1NJI - chains A and D of the 30 polymer chains in the assembly; structure by X-ray diffraction, 3.00 A resolution.

# Chain A
Molecule: 23S ribosomal RNA
From: Haloarcula marismortui
Sequence (2922 nucleotides; row label = number of the first residue in the row):
     2 UUGGCUACUAUGCCAGCUGGUGGAUUGCUCGGCUCAGGCGCUGAUGAAGG
    52 ACGUGCCAAGCUGCGAUAAGCCAUGGGGAGCCGCACGGAGGCGAAGAACC
   102 AUGGAUUUCCGAAUGAGAAUCUCUCUAACAAUUGCUUCGCGCAAUGAGGA
   152 ACCCCGAGAACUGAAACAUCUCAGUAUCGGGAGGAACAGAAAACGCAAUG
   202 UGAUGUCGUUAGUAACCGCGAGUGAACGCGAUACAGCCCAAACCGAAGCC
   252 CUCACGGGCAAUGUGGUGUCAGGGCUACCUCUCAUCAGCCGACCGUCUCG
   302 ACGAAGUCUCUUGGAACAGAGCGUGAUACAGGGUGACAACCCCGUACUCG
   352 AGACCAGUACGACGUGCGGUAGUGCCAGAGUAGCGGGGGUUGGAUAUCCC
   402 UCGCGAAUAACGCAGGCAUCGACUGCGAAGGCUAAACACAACCUGAGACC
   452 GAUAGUGAACAAGUAGUGUGAACGAACGCUGCAAAGUACCCUCAGAAGGG
   502 AGGCGAAAUAGAGCAUGAAAUCAGUUGGCGAUCGAGCGACAGGGCAUACA
   552 AGGUCCCUCGACGAAUGACCGACGCGCGAGCGUCCAGUAAGACUCACGGG
   602 AAGCCGAUGUUCUGUCGUACGUUUUGAAAAACGAGCCAGGGAGUGUGUCU
   652 GCAUGGCAAGUCUAACCGGAGUAUCCGGGGAGGCACAGGGAAACCGACAU
   702 GGCCGCAGGGCUUUGCCCGAGGGCCGCCGUCUUCAAGGGCGGGGAGCCAU
   752 GUGGACACGACCCGAAUCCGGACGAUCUACGCAUGGACAAGAUGAAGCGU
   802 GCCGAAAGGCACGUGGAAGUCUGUUAGAGUUGGUGUCCUACAAUACCCUC
   852 UCGUGAUCUAUGUGUAGGGGUGAAAGGCCCAUCGAGUCCGGCAACAGCUG
   902 GUUCCAAUCGAAACAUGUCGAAGCAUGACCUCCGCCGAGGUAGUCUGUGA
   952 GGUAGAGCGACCGAUUGGUGUGUCCGCCUCCGAGAGGAGUCGGCACACCU
  1002 GUCAAACUCCAAACUUACAGACGCCGUUUGACGCGGGGAUUCCGGUGCGC
  1052 GGGGUAAGCCUGUGUACCAGGAGGGGAACAACCCAGAGAUAGGUUAAGGU
  1102 CCCCAAGUGUGGAUUAAGUGUAAUCCUCUGAAGGUGGUCUCGAGCCCUAG
  1152 ACAGCCGGGAGGUGAGCUUAGAAGCAGCUACCCUCUAAGAAAAGCGUAAC
  1202 AGCUUACCGGCCGAGGUUUGAGGCGCCCAAAAUGAUCGGGACUCAAAUCC
  1252 ACCACCGAGACCUGUCCGUACCACUCAUACUGGUAAUCGAGUAGAUUGGC
  1302 GCUCUAAUUGGAUGGAAGUAGGGGUGAAAACUCCUAUGGACCGAUUAGUG
  1352 ACGAAAAUCCUGGCCAUAGUAGCAGCGAUAGUCGGGUGAGAACCCCGACG
  1402 GCCUAAUGGAUAAGGGUUCCUCAGCACUGCUGAUCAGCUGAGGGUUAGCC
  1452 GGUCCUAAGUCAUACCGCAACUCGACUAUGACGAAAUGGGAAACGGGUUA
  1502 AUAUUCCCGUGCCACUAUGCAGUGAAAGUUGACGCCCUGGGGUCGAUCAC
  1552 GCUGGGCAUUCGCCCAGUCGAACCGUCCAACUCCGUGGAAGCCGUAAUGG
  1602 CAGGAAGCGGACGAACGGCGGCAUAGGGAAACGUGAUUCAACCUGGGGCC
  1652 CAUGAAAAGACGAGCAUAGUGUCCGUACCGAGAACCGACACAGGUGUCCA
  1702 UGGCGGCGAAAGCCAAGGCCUGUCGGGAGCAACCAACGUUAGGGAAUUCG
  1752 GCAAGUUAGUCCCGUACCUUCGGAAGAAGGGAUGCCUGCUCCGGAACGGA
  1802 GCAGGUCGCAGUGACUCGGAAGCUCGGACUGUCUAGUAACAACAUAGGUG
  1852 ACCGCAAAUCCGCAAGGACUCGUACGGUCACUGAAUCCUGCCCAGUGCAG
  1902 GUAUCUGAACACCUCGUACAAGAGGACGAAGGACCUGUCAACGGCGGGGG
  1952 UAACUAUGACCCUCUUAAGGUAGCGUAGUACCUUGCCGCAUCAGUAGCGG
  2002 CUUGCAUGAAUGGAUUAACCAGAGCUUCACUGUCCCAACGUUGGGCCCGG
  2052 UGAACUGUACAUUCCAGUGCGGAGUCUGGAGACACCCAGGGGGAAGCGAA
  2102 GACCCUAUGGAGCUUUACUGCAGGCUGUCGCUGAGACGUGGUCGCCGAUG
  2152 UGCAGCAUAGGUAGGAGACACUACACAGGUACCCGCGCUAGCGGGCCACC
  2202 GAGUCAACAGUGAAAUACUACCCGUCGGUGACUGCGACUCUCACUCCGGG
  2252 AGGAGGACACCGAUAGCCGGGCAGUUUGACUGGGGCGGUACGCGCUCGAA
  2302 AAGAUAUCGAGCGCGCCCUAUGGCUAUCUCAGCCGGGACAGAGACCCGGC
  2352 GAAGAGUGCAAGAGCAAAAGAUAGCUUGACAGUGUUCUUCCCAACGAGGA
  2402 ACGCUGACGCGAAAGCGUGGUCUAGCGAACCAAUUAGCCUGCUUGAUGCG
  2452 GGCAAUUGAUGACAGAAAAGCUACCCUAGGGAUAACAGAGUCGUCACUCG
  2502 CAAGAGCACAUAUCGACCGAGUGGCUUGCUACCUCGAUGUCGGUUCCCUC
  2552 CAUCCUGCCCGUGCAGAAGCGGGCAAGGGUGAGGUUGUUCGCCUAUUAAA
  2602 GGAGGUCGUGAGCUGGGUUUAGACCGUCGUGAGACAGGUCGGCUGCUAUC
  2652 UACUGGGUGUGUAAUGGUGUCUGACAAGAACGACCGUAUAGUACGAGAGG
  2702 AACUACGGUUGGUGGCCACUGGUGUACCGGUUGUUCGAGAGAGCACGUGC
  2752 CGGGUAGCCACGCCACACGGGGUAAGAGCUGAACGCAUCUAAGCUCGAAA
  2802 CCCACUUGGAAAAGAGACACCGCCGAGGUCCCGCGUACAAGACGCGGUCG
  2852 AUAGACUCGGGGUGUGCGCGUCGAGGUAACGAGACGUUAAGCCCACGAGC
  2902 ACUAACAGACCAAAGCCAUCAU
Unresolved in the structure: 2-9, 126-127, 715, 971-998, 1560, 1952-1963, 2137-2236, 2339-2343, 2665-2666, 2915-2923
Metal / ion sites: Mg2+ site 1 near G28 (its only coordinating residue here); Na+ site 1: C40, C443; Na+ site 2: G56, A59, G61; Na+ site 3 near U108 (its only coordinating residue here); Mg2+ site 2 near U115 (its only coordinating residue here); Na+ site 4: C141, G142; Na+ site 5 near U146 (its only coordinating residue here); Mg2+ site 3: C162, U2276; K+ site 1: C162, U163, U172; Mg2+ site 4: A165, A167, C168; Na+ site 6: A165, A166, A167; Mg2+ site 5: A166, G219; 61 more Na+ sites not listed; 98 more Mg2+ sites not listed; 1 more K+ sites not listed
Small-molecule neighbours: chloramphenicol (CLM): G2099, A2100, G2540, U2645, G2646

# Chain D
Name: 50S ribosomal protein L3P
From: Haloarcula marismortui
Notes: engineered mutation(s): R310P, 311F insertion
UniProtKB: P20279 (RL3_HALMA); aligned to UniProt positions 1-337 over residues 1-337 (the alignment contains insertions or deletions, so no single offset holds)
Chain sequence (337 residues; each row starts with the number of its first residue):
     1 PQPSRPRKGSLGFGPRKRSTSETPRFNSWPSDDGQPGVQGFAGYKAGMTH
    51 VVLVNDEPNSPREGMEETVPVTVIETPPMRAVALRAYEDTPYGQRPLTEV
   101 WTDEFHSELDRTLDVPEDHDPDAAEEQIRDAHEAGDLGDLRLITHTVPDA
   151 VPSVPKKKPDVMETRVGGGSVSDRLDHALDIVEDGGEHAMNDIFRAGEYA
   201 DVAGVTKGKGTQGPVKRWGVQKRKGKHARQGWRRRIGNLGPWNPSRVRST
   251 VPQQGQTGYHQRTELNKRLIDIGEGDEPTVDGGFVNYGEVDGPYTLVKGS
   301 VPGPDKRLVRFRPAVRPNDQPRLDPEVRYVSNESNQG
Metal / ion sites: Na+ site 1: Arg229 (shared with G836(A), U837(A), A1736(A) of chain A); Mg2+ site 1: Gln230 (shared with G836(A), U2615(A) of chain A); Na+ site 2 near Gln230 (its only coordinating residue here); Mg2+ site 2: Asn335 (shared with A2757(A) of chain A)

# Chain A / chain D interface
Pairs across the interface (341):
  G834(A) - Arg229(D)  phosphate contact
  U835(A) - Lys226(D)  phosphate contact
  U835(A) - Arg229(D)  salt bridge to the phosphate
  U835(A) - Gln230(D)  hydrogen bond to the phosphate
  G836(A) - Arg229(D)  phosphate contact
  G836(A) - Gln230(D)  phosphate contact
  U837(A) - Gln230(D)  phosphate contact
  U837(A) - Gly231(D)  phosphate contact
  U1234(A) - Asn243(D)  base contact
  U1234(A) - Pro244(D)  base contact
  U1234(A) - Arg246(D)  hydrogen bond to the base
  U1234(A) - Arg248(D)  sugar contact
  A1732(A) - Thr211(D)  hydrogen bond to the sugar
  A1732(A) - Gln212(D)  sugar contact
  A1733(A) - Thr211(D)  sugar contact
  A1733(A) - Gln212(D)  sugar contact
  A1733(A) - Gly213(D)  hydrogen bond to the phosphate
  A1733(A) - Gln254(D)  sugar contact
  C1734(A) - Gly213(D)  phosphate contact
  C1734(A) - Arg234(D)  salt bridge to the phosphate
  C1734(A) - Arg235(D)  hydrogen bond to the sugar
  C1735(A) - Gly231(D)  phosphate contact
  C1735(A) - Trp232(D)  phosphate contact
  C1735(A) - Arg233(D)  hydrogen bond to the phosphate
  C1735(A) - Arg234(D)  hydrogen bond to the phosphate
  C1735(A) - Arg235(D)  salt bridge to the phosphate
  A1736(A) - Gly231(D)  phosphate contact
  A1736(A) - Arg233(D)  salt bridge to the phosphate
  C1750(A) - Lys226(D)  base contact
  G1751(A) - Lys226(D)  hydrogen bond to the base
  C1753(A) - Lys226(D)  sugar contact
  C1753(A) - Arg229(D)  hydrogen bond to the base
  A1754(A) - Arg229(D)  hydrogen bond to the sugar
  U2034(A) - Gly225(D)  hydrogen bond to the phosphate
  C2035(A) - Lys224(D)  phosphate contact
  C2035(A) - Gly225(D)  hydrogen bond to the phosphate
  C2036(A) - Lys224(D)  salt bridge to the phosphate
  C2037(A) - Lys224(D)  hydrogen bond to the phosphate
  A2038(A) - Gln221(D)  phosphate contact
  A2038(A) - Lys222(D)  hydrogen bond to the phosphate
  A2038(A) - Lys224(D)  salt bridge to the phosphate
  A2039(A) - Val215(D)  phosphate contact
  A2039(A) - Lys222(D)  phosphate contact
  A2039(A) - Arg234(D)  salt bridge to the phosphate
  C2065(A) - Ser245(D)  phosphate contact
  C2065(A) - Arg246(D)  hydrogen bond to the phosphate
  C2066(A) - Pro244(D)  phosphate contact
  C2066(A) - Arg246(D)  salt bridge to the phosphate
  G2090(A) - Gln253(D)  hydrogen bond to the base
  G2090(A) - Gln254(D)  hydrogen bond to the sugar
  G2091(A) - Arg235(D)  salt bridge to the phosphate
  G2091(A) - Leu239(D)  base contact
  G2091(A) - Gln253(D)  hydrogen bond to the base
  G2092(A) - Trp232(D)  hydrogen bond to the phosphate
  G2092(A) - Arg235(D)  salt bridge to the phosphate
  G2092(A) - Leu239(D)  sugar contact
  G2093(A) - Asn238(D)  phosphate contact
  G2093(A) - Leu239(D)  hydrogen bond to the phosphate
  G2093(A) - Gly240(D)  sugar contact
  G2093(A) - Pro241(D)  hydrogen bond to the sugar
  G2093(A) - Trp242(D)  hydrogen bond to the sugar
  G2093(A) - Pro244(D)  sugar contact
  G2093(A) - Ser245(D)  hydrogen bond to the base
  G2093(A) - Arg246(D)  base contact
  G2093(A) - Val247(D)  base contact
  G2094(A) - Trp242(D)  sugar contact
  G2094(A) - Ser245(D)  sugar contact
  A2096(A) - Trp242(D)  sugar contact
  G2544(A) - His227(D)  base contact
  U2545(A) - Gln2(D)  hydrogen bond to the phosphate
  U2546(A) - Gln2(D)  hydrogen bond to the base
  U2546(A) - Gln221(D)  sugar contact
  U2546(A) - Ile236(D)  sugar contact
  U2546(A) - Gly237(D)  hydrogen bond to the sugar
  U2546(A) - Asn238(D)  base contact
  C2547(A) - Gln2(D)  hydrogen bond to the base
  C2547(A) - Arg5(D)  salt bridge to the phosphate
  C2547(A) - Lys8(D)  phosphate contact
  C2547(A) - Val220(D)  phosphate contact
  C2547(A) - Gln221(D)  hydrogen bond to the phosphate
  C2547(A) - Asn238(D)  hydrogen bond to the base
  C2547(A) - Pro252(D)  phosphate contact
  C2548(A) - Arg5(D)  salt bridge to the phosphate
  C2548(A) - Arg7(D)  phosphate contact
  C2548(A) - Lys8(D)  hydrogen bond to the phosphate
  C2548(A) - Pro241(D)  base contact
  C2548(A) - Arg248(D)  sugar contact
  C2548(A) - Thr250(D)  hydrogen bond to the sugar
  C2548(A) - Val251(D)  sugar contact
  C2548(A) - Pro252(D)  sugar contact
  C2549(A) - Arg7(D)  salt bridge to the phosphate
  C2549(A) - Arg248(D)  hydrogen bond to the sugar
  C2549(A) - Thr250(D)  sugar contact
  G2580(A) - Pro6(D)  phosphate contact
  U2581(A) - Ser4(D)  base contact
  U2581(A) - Arg5(D)  hydrogen bond to the phosphate
  U2581(A) - Pro6(D)  phosphate contact
  G2582(A) - Pro3(D)  phosphate contact
  G2582(A) - Ser4(D)  hydrogen bond to the phosphate
  A2583(A) - Pro3(D)  phosphate contact
  C2591(A) - Pro1(D)  phosphate contact
  G2606(A) - Pro241(D)  base contact
  G2606(A) - Asn243(D)  hydrogen bond to the sugar
  U2607(A) - Trp242(D)  stacking on the base
  U2607(A) - Asn243(D)  hydrogen bond to the phosphate
  G2609(A) - Asn238(D)  base contact
  G2609(A) - Gly240(D)  base contact
  G2609(A) - Pro241(D)  sugar contact
  G2609(A) - Trp242(D)  hydrogen bond to the sugar
  U2610(A) - Asn238(D)  base contact
  U2610(A) - Trp242(D)  phosphate contact
  G2613(A) - Arg223(D)  hydrogen bond to the sugar
  G2613(A) - Trp232(D)  sugar contact
  G2613(A) - Gly237(D)  base contact
  C2614(A) - Arg223(D)  hydrogen bond to the sugar
  C2614(A) - His227(D)  hydrogen bond to the sugar
  C2614(A) - Gln230(D)  phosphate contact
  C2614(A) - Trp232(D)  sugar contact
  U2615(A) - Lys226(D)  phosphate contact
  U2615(A) - His227(D)  hydrogen bond to the sugar
  U2615(A) - Gln230(D)  phosphate contact
  G2616(A) - Lys226(D)  salt bridge to the phosphate
  A2653(A) - Arg246(D)  sugar contact
  A2653(A) - Val247(D)  hydrogen bond to the sugar
  C2654(A) - Val247(D)  sugar contact
  C2654(A) - Arg248(D)  sugar contact
  C2654(A) - Ser249(D)  phosphate contact
  C2654(A) - Gln253(D)  hydrogen bond to the sugar
  U2655(A) - Arg217(D)  hydrogen bond to the sugar
  U2655(A) - Ser249(D)  phosphate contact
  U2655(A) - Gln253(D)  hydrogen bond to the sugar
  U2655(A) - Gln254(D)  hydrogen bond to the sugar
  G2656(A) - Pro15(D)  phosphate contact
  G2656(A) - Arg16(D)  hydrogen bond to the phosphate
  G2656(A) - Lys17(D)  phosphate contact
  G2656(A) - Arg217(D)  salt bridge to the phosphate
  G2656(A) - Gly255(D)  sugar contact
  G2656(A) - Gln256(D)  hydrogen bond to the sugar
  G2657(A) - Lys17(D)  phosphate contact
  G2657(A) - Arg18(D)  hydrogen bond to the phosphate
  G2658(A) - Arg18(D)  salt bridge to the phosphate
  G2668(A) - Asp114(D)  hydrogen bond to the base
  U2669(A) - Thr112(D)  hydrogen bond to the sugar
  U2669(A) - Leu113(D)  sugar contact
  U2669(A) - Asp114(D)  sugar contact
  G2670(A) - Arg85(D)  base contact
  G2670(A) - Thr112(D)  sugar contact
  G2670(A) - Leu113(D)  sugar contact
  G2670(A) - Val161(D)  sugar contact
  U2671(A) - Arg25(D)  salt bridge to the phosphate
  U2671(A) - Arg85(D)  hydrogen bond to the sugar
  U2671(A) - Ile143(D)  sugar contact
  U2671(A) - Val161(D)  phosphate contact
  U2671(A) - Met162(D)  phosphate contact
  U2671(A) - Glu163(D)  hydrogen bond to the sugar
  C2672(A) - Arg25(D)  salt bridge to the phosphate
  C2672(A) - Arg85(D)  sugar contact
  C2672(A) - Tyr87(D)  hydrogen bond to the sugar
  C2672(A) - Pro96(D)  sugar contact
  C2672(A) - Arg141(D)  hydrogen bond to the phosphate
  C2672(A) - Met162(D)  phosphate contact
  C2672(A) - Glu163(D)  hydrogen bond to the phosphate
  U2673(A) - Tyr87(D)  sugar contact
  U2673(A) - Gln94(D)  hydrogen bond to the sugar
  U2673(A) - Arg141(D)  salt bridge to the phosphate
  G2674(A) - Tyr92(D)  sugar contact
  G2674(A) - Gly93(D)  phosphate contact
  G2674(A) - Gln94(D)  hydrogen bond to the phosphate
  A2678(A) - Leu11(D)  hydrogen bond to the sugar
  A2678(A) - Gly12(D)  base contact
  G2679(A) - Leu11(D)  sugar contact
  G2679(A) - Gly12(D)  sugar contact
  A2680(A) - Pro6(D)  base contact
  A2681(A) - Ser10(D)  hydrogen bond to the base
  C2682(A) - Arg316(D)  salt bridge to the phosphate
  C2707(A) - Asn59(D)  phosphate contact
  G2708(A) - Glu57(D)  phosphate contact
  G2708(A) - Asn59(D)  phosphate contact
  G2713(A) - Pro6(D)  sugar contact
  U2714(A) - Arg7(D)  phosphate contact
  U2714(A) - Lys8(D)  phosphate contact
  U2714(A) - Gly9(D)  hydrogen bond to the phosphate
  U2714(A) - Ser10(D)  hydrogen bond to the phosphate
  U2714(A) - Phe13(D)  sugar contact
  G2715(A) - Gly9(D)  phosphate contact
  G2715(A) - Ser10(D)  hydrogen bond to the phosphate
  G2715(A) - Phe13(D)  sugar contact
  G2715(A) - Arg16(D)  salt bridge to the phosphate
  G2715(A) - Arg262(D)  hydrogen bond to the phosphate
  G2715(A) - Glu264(D)  hydrogen bond to the base
  G2716(A) - Thr206(D)  sugar contact
  G2716(A) - Arg262(D)  salt bridge to the phosphate
  G2716(A) - Glu264(D)  sugar contact
  G2716(A) - Ser300(D)  hydrogen bond to the base
  G2716(A) - Pro302(D)  sugar contact
  C2717(A) - Lys45(D)  hydrogen bond to the phosphate
  C2717(A) - Met48(D)  sugar contact
  C2717(A) - Thr206(D)  phosphate contact
  C2717(A) - Lys207(D)  hydrogen bond to the phosphate
  C2717(A) - Ser300(D)  sugar contact
  C2717(A) - Val301(D)  sugar contact
  C2717(A) - Pro302(D)  sugar contact
  C2717(A) - Gly303(D)  hydrogen bond to the phosphate
  C2718(A) - Lys45(D)  salt bridge to the phosphate
  C2718(A) - Met48(D)  sugar contact
  C2718(A) - Lys207(D)  salt bridge to the phosphate
  C2718(A) - Gly303(D)  phosphate contact
  A2719(A) - Met48(D)  sugar contact
  A2719(A) - Thr49(D)  hydrogen bond to the sugar
  A2719(A) - His50(D)  hydrogen bond to the sugar
  A2719(A) - Pro70(D)  base contact
  A2719(A) - Asn335(D)  sugar contact
  U2756(A) - Gln336(D)  phosphate contact
  U2756(A) - Gly337(D)  hydrogen bond to the phosphate
  A2757(A) - Val285(D)  phosphate contact
  A2757(A) - Asn335(D)  phosphate contact
  A2757(A) - Gln336(D)  phosphate contact
  A2757(A) - Gly337(D)  hydrogen bond to the phosphate
  G2758(A) - Val285(D)  phosphate contact
  G2758(A) - Asn286(D)  sugar contact
  C2759(A) - Lys207(D)  salt bridge to the phosphate
  C2760(A) - Lys209(D)  salt bridge to the phosphate
  C2760(A) - Lys216(D)  salt bridge to the phosphate
  C2764(A) - Pro70(D)  sugar contact
  C2765(A) - Glu264(D)  base contact
  C2765(A) - Lys267(D)  hydrogen bond to the sugar
  C2765(A) - Lys298(D)  sugar contact
  C2765(A) - Gly299(D)  sugar contact
  C2765(A) - Ser300(D)  base contact
  A2766(A) - Leu265(D)  hydrogen bond to the sugar
  A2766(A) - Asn266(D)  sugar contact
  A2766(A) - Lys267(D)  sugar contact
  A2766(A) - Lys298(D)  salt bridge to the phosphate
  C2767(A) - Asn266(D)  hydrogen bond to the phosphate
  C2767(A) - Arg316(D)  hydrogen bond to the phosphate
  C2767(A) - Asn318(D)  hydrogen bond to the phosphate
  A2768(A) - Arg316(D)  hydrogen bond to the phosphate
  A2768(A) - Asn318(D)  hydrogen bond to the phosphate
  C2806(A) - Ser28(D)  hydrogen bond to the phosphate
  C2806(A) - Leu265(D)  sugar contact
  C2806(A) - Arg316(D)  sugar contact
  U2807(A) - Gly12(D)  base contact
  U2807(A) - Phe13(D)  sugar contact
  U2807(A) - Asn27(D)  hydrogen bond to the phosphate
  U2807(A) - Ser28(D)  hydrogen bond to the phosphate
  U2807(A) - Thr263(D)  hydrogen bond to the phosphate
  U2807(A) - Arg312(D)  salt bridge to the phosphate
  U2808(A) - Gly12(D)  sugar contact
  U2808(A) - Phe13(D)  hydrogen bond to the sugar
  U2808(A) - Gly14(D)  hydrogen bond to the sugar
  U2808(A) - Asn27(D)  hydrogen bond to the phosphate
  U2808(A) - Gln261(D)  hydrogen bond to the phosphate
  U2808(A) - Arg262(D)  phosphate contact
  U2808(A) - Thr263(D)  hydrogen bond to the phosphate
  G2809(A) - Gly14(D)  sugar contact
  G2809(A) - Pro15(D)  sugar contact
  G2809(A) - Lys17(D)  phosphate contact
  G2809(A) - Gln261(D)  phosphate contact
  G2810(A) - Lys17(D)  salt bridge to the phosphate
  G2810(A) - Thr20(D)  hydrogen bond to the phosphate
  G2815(A) - Tyr92(D)  hydrogen bond to the base
  G2817(A) - Arg95(D)  hydrogen bond to the sugar
  A2818(A) - Arg95(D)  sugar contact
  A2818(A) - Pro96(D)  hydrogen bond to the sugar
  C2819(A) - Arg85(D)  hydrogen bond to the base
  C2819(A) - Pro96(D)  sugar contact
  C2819(A) - Leu97(D)  phosphate contact
  C2819(A) - Thr98(D)  phosphate contact
  C2819(A) - Glu99(D)  hydrogen bond to the sugar
  A2820(A) - Thr98(D)  phosphate contact
  A2820(A) - Glu99(D)  sugar contact
  A2820(A) - Trp101(D)  hydrogen bond to the sugar
  A2820(A) - His119(D)  phosphate contact
  C2821(A) - Asp114(D)  hydrogen bond to the sugar
  C2821(A) - Val115(D)  sugar contact
  C2821(A) - Pro116(D)  sugar contact
  C2821(A) - Glu117(D)  phosphate contact
  C2821(A) - Asp118(D)  sugar contact
  C2821(A) - His119(D)  salt bridge to the phosphate
  C2822(A) - Asp114(D)  sugar contact
  C2822(A) - Val115(D)  sugar contact
  C2822(A) - Glu117(D)  hydrogen bond to the phosphate
  C2822(A) - Asp118(D)  hydrogen bond to the phosphate
  G2823(A) - Glu117(D)  phosphate contact
  A2827(A) - Asp114(D)  phosphate contact
  G2828(A) - Asp114(D)  phosphate contact
  U2837(A) - Glu22(D)  base contact
  U2837(A) - Val154(D)  base contact
  U2837(A) - Pro155(D)  base contact
  U2837(A) - Lys156(D)  base contact
  U2837(A) - Pro304(D)  sugar contact
  U2837(A) - Asp305(D)  sugar contact
  U2837(A) - Lys306(D)  hydrogen bond to the base
  U2837(A) - Arg307(D)  hydrogen bond to the base
  A2838(A) - Lys207(D)  phosphate contact
  A2838(A) - Gly208(D)  hydrogen bond to the phosphate
  A2838(A) - Tyr259(D)  sugar contact
  A2838(A) - Arg307(D)  salt bridge to the phosphate
  C2839(A) - Arg18(D)  sugar contact
  C2839(A) - Gly208(D)  phosphate contact
  C2839(A) - Lys209(D)  hydrogen bond to the phosphate
  C2839(A) - Gly210(D)  hydrogen bond to the phosphate
  C2839(A) - Gln256(D)  hydrogen bond to the phosphate
  A2840(A) - Gly210(D)  phosphate contact
  A2840(A) - Thr211(D)  hydrogen bond to the phosphate
  G2842(A) - Arg18(D)  hydrogen bond to the base
  A2843(A) - Arg18(D)  hydrogen bond to the base
  C2844(A) - Tyr259(D)  sugar contact
  C2846(A) - Pro155(D)  sugar contact
  C2846(A) - Lys156(D)  phosphate contact
  C2846(A) - Lys158(D)  salt bridge to the phosphate
  G2847(A) - Arg111(D)  salt bridge to the phosphate
  G2847(A) - Pro155(D)  sugar contact
  G2847(A) - Lys156(D)  phosphate contact
  G2847(A) - Lys157(D)  hydrogen bond to the phosphate
  G2847(A) - Lys158(D)  hydrogen bond to the phosphate
  G2848(A) - Arg111(D)  salt bridge to the phosphate
  G2848(A) - Lys157(D)  salt bridge to the phosphate
  G2851(A) - Lys157(D)  hydrogen bond to the phosphate
  A2852(A) - Lys157(D)  salt bridge to the phosphate
  U2853(A) - Pro155(D)  phosphate contact
  G2860(A) - Gly282(D)  hydrogen bond to the base
  G2860(A) - Gln336(D)  base contact
  G2861(A) - Asp281(D)  hydrogen bond to the sugar
  G2861(A) - Gly282(D)  hydrogen bond to the sugar
  G2861(A) - Ser334(D)  hydrogen bond to the sugar
  G2861(A) - Gln336(D)  hydrogen bond to the base
  G2862(A) - Ser334(D)  phosphate contact
  G2862(A) - Gln336(D)  sugar contact
  G2862(A) - Gly337(D)  phosphate contact
  C2897(A) - Phe284(D)  sugar contact
  C2897(A) - Val285(D)  sugar contact
  C2897(A) - Asn286(D)  hydrogen bond to the sugar
  C2897(A) - Gln336(D)  hydrogen bond to the base
  G2898(A) - Gly282(D)  sugar contact
  G2898(A) - Phe284(D)  sugar contact
  G2898(A) - Asn286(D)  phosphate contact
  G2898(A) - Tyr287(D)  sugar contact
  G2898(A) - Gly288(D)  phosphate contact
  G2898(A) - Glu289(D)  sugar contact
  A2899(A) - Glu289(D)  sugar contact
Interface residues without a listed pair, chain A (126 interface residues in all): A2089, A2095, U2539, U2590, G2712, C2720, G2845, G2863
Interface residues without a listed pair, chain D (145 interface residues in all): His260, Gly283, Arg310, Val315, Glu333

# Summary
126 residues of chain A face 145 of chain D across their interface; the contacts include 118 hydrogen bonds,
37 salt bridges and 1 aromatic stacking contact. Among the polar pairs are U1234(A)-Arg246(D),
G1751(A)-Lys226(D) and C1753(A)-Arg229(D). Chain A binds chloramphenicol.
Here chain A is 23S ribosomal RNA and chain D is 50S ribosomal protein L3P, both from Haloarcula marismortui.
Entry 1NJI (Structure of chloramphenicol bound to the 50S ribosomal subunit) was determined by X-ray
diffraction together with 1K73, 1KC8 and 1N8R from the same study.
